Entry 3UN0 (X-ray diffraction, 2.30 A resolution); this record covers chains B and A.

Chain B (and A):
Protein: Mediator of DNA damage checkpoint protein 1
From: Homo sapiens
Notes: fragment: N-terminal FHA domain; chain A of this document is another copy of the same molecule, construct and numbering; everything in this record applies to it too
Reference sequence: Q14676 (MDC1_HUMAN); residue numbers follow UniProt; this construct covers 26-138
Chain sequence (115 residues; row label = number of the first residue in the row):
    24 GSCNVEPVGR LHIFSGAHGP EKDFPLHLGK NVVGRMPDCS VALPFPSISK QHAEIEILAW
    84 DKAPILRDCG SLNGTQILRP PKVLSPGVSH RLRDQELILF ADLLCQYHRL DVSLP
Unresolved in the structure: 24-26, 134-138 (chain A: 24-25, 135-138)
Construct notes: expression tag (24-25)
Curated features (UniProtKB/Swiss-Prot):
  - modified residue: Ser108 (Phosphoserine)
  - mutagenesis: Arg58 (R58A: Abrogates binding to the MRE11 complex and to CHEK2), Ser72 (S72A: Abrogates binding to CHEK2), Asn96 (N96A: Abrogates binding to CHEK2; when associated with A-97 and A-98), Gly97 (G97A: Abrogates binding to CHEK2; when associated with A-96 and A-98), Thr98 (T98A: Abrogates binding to CHEK2; when associated with A-96 and A-97)
Reported in the primary citation:
  - self-association interface (contacts with another copy of this molecule): Phe37, Leu101, Leu120, Leu122, Leu127
  - mutagenesis - L120E/L127E: decreased binding to another copy of this molecule
  - mutagenesis - R58A: decreased binding to Myc-tagged Mdcl (1-800)
  - mutagenesis - R58A, L120E/L127E: abolished localization

Chain B / chain A interface:
Residue-residue contacts (21; chain B residue first):
  Phe37(B) - Phe37(A)  hydrophobic
  Gly39(B) - Gln118(A)
  Ala40(B) - Gln118(A)
  His41(B) - Arg102(A)
  Gln99(B) - Leu101(A)
  Gln99(B) - Pro104(A)
  Leu101(B) - Leu101(A)  hydrophobic
  Leu101(B) - Leu122(A)  hydrophobic
  Pro104(B) - Gln99(A)
  Gln118(B) - Ser38(A)  hydrogen bond
  Gln118(B) - Gly39(A)  hydrogen bond (side chain-backbone)
  Leu120(B) - Phe37(A)  hydrophobic
  Leu120(B) - Leu127(A)  hydrophobic
  Leu122(B) - Leu101(A)  hydrophobic
  Leu122(B) - Arg102(A)
  Leu122(B) - Leu120(A)  hydrophobic
  Asp125(B) - Arg102(A)
  Leu127(B) - Phe37(A)  hydrophobic
  Leu127(B) - Leu120(A)  hydrophobic
  Leu127(B) - Leu127(A)  hydrophobic
  Gln129(B) - Ser38(A)  hydrogen bond (side chain-backbone)

In short:
13 residues of chain B and 11 residues of chain A are in contact, with 3 hydrogen bonds. Among the polar pairs
are Gln118(B)-Ser38(A), Gln118(B)-Gly39(A) and Gln129(B)-Ser38(A). UniProt lists 5 mutagenesis sites on chain
B. From the paper: R58A and L120E/L127E of chain B abolish localization; a self-association interface
involving Phe37(B), Leu101(B) and Leu120(B) among others.
Both chains are Mediator of DNA damage checkpoint protein 1 (Homo sapiens). Entry 3UN0 (Crystal Structure of
MDC1 FHA Domain) was determined by X-ray diffraction (same publication as 3UOT).
